6WJU - chains L and H; structure by X-ray diffraction, 3.10 A resolution.

Chain L:
Protein: 4A10 Fab Light Chain
From: Mus musculus
Notes: antibody fragment or engineered binder
Amino-acid sequence (219 residues; each row starts with the number of its first residue):
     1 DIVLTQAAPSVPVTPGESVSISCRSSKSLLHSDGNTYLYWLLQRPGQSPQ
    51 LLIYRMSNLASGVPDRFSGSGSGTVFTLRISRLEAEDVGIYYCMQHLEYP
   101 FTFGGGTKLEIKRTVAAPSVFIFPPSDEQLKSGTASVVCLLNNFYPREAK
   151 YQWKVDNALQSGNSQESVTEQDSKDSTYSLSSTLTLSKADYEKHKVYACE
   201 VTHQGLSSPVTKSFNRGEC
Unresolved in the structure: 219
Cystine bridges: Cys-23/Cys-93, Cys-139/Cys-199

Chain H:
Protein: 4A10 Fab Heavy Chain
From: Mus musculus
Notes: antibody fragment or engineered binder
Amino-acid sequence (233 residues; numbered 1 to 234; 1 number in that range is skipped by the numbering (no residue carries it; nothing is unmodelled there); the number before each row is that of its first residue):
     1 EVQLLQSGAELVRSGASVKLSCTASGFNIE
    32 DYYMHWMKQRPEQGLEWIGWIDPVNGDTEYAPKFQGKATMTADTSSNTAY
    82 LHLNSLTSEDTAVYYCNFYDGYLFAFWGQGTLVTVSAASTKGPSVFPLAP
   132 SSKSTSGGTAALGCLVKDYFPEPVTVSWNSGALTSGVHTFPAVLQSSGLY
   182 SLSSVVTVPSSSLGTQTYICNVNHKPSNTKVDKRVEPKSCDKTAGWSHPQ
   232 FEK
Unresolved in the structure: 1-2, 32-34, 76-77, 221-234
Cystine bridges: Cys-22/Cys-97, Cys-145/Cys-201

Chain L / chain H interface:
Pairs across the interface (64):
  Asp-1(L) / Pro-63(H)
  Tyr-39(L) / Tyr-100(H)  hydrophobic
  Leu-41(L) / Trp-108(H)  hydrophobic
  Gln-43(L) / Gln-40(H)  hydrogen bond
  Gln-43(L) / Tyr-96(H)  hydrogen bond
  Ser-48(L) / Tyr-96(H)
  Ser-48(L) / Gly-109(H)  hydrogen bond (side chain-backbone)
  Pro-49(L) / Leu-46(H)  hydrophobic
  Pro-49(L) / Trp-108(H)
  Leu-51(L) / Tyr-100(H)  hydrophobic
  Leu-51(L) / Ala-106(H)  hydrophobic
  Tyr-54(L) / Tyr-100(H)
  Tyr-54(L) / Tyr-103(H)
  Arg-55(L) / Tyr-100(H)  hydrogen bond
  Arg-55(L) / Gly-102(H)  hydrogen bond (side chain-backbone)
  Ala-60(L) / Leu-104(H)  hydrophobic
  Ser-61(L) / Leu-104(H)  hydrogen bond (backbone-backbone)
  Ser-61(L) / Phe-105(H)
  Tyr-92(L) / Gln-40(H)
  Tyr-92(L) / Gly-45(H)
  Tyr-99(L) / Trp-48(H)
  Tyr-99(L) / Trp-51(H)
  Tyr-99(L) / Glu-60(H)
  Phe-101(L) / His-36(H)
  Phe-101(L) / Trp-48(H)
  Phe-103(L) / Met-38(H)  hydrophobic
  Phe-103(L) / Leu-46(H)
  Phe-103(L) / Glu-47(H)
  Phe-103(L) / Trp-48(H)
  Phe-121(L) / Thr-136(H)
  Phe-121(L) / Ala-142(H)  hydrophobic
  Phe-123(L) / Leu-129(H)
  Phe-123(L) / Ala-130(H)
  Phe-123(L) / Ala-142(H)
  Ser-126(L) / Phe-127(H)
  Ser-126(L) / Pro-128(H)
  Glu-128(L) / Phe-127(H)
  Glu-128(L) / Lys-214(H)  salt bridge
  Gln-129(L) / Phe-127(H)
  Gln-129(L) / Lys-148(H)
  Ser-136(L) / Leu-146(H)
  Ser-136(L) / Lys-148(H)  hydrogen bond
  Val-138(L) / Leu-129(H)  hydrophobic
  Leu-140(L) / Ala-142(H)  hydrophobic
  Leu-140(L) / Phe-171(H)  hydrophobic
  Leu-140(L) / Val-186(H)  hydrophobic
  Asn-142(L) / His-169(H)  hydrogen bond
  Asn-142(L) / Thr-188(H)
  Asn-143(L) / His-169(H)  hydrogen bond
  Gln-165(L) / Leu-175(H)  hydrogen bond (side chain-backbone)
  Gln-165(L) / Gln-176(H)
  Glu-166(L) / Val-174(H)
  Ser-167(L) / Phe-171(H)
  Ser-167(L) / Pro-172(H)  hydrogen bond (side chain-backbone)
  Ser-167(L) / Val-174(H)
  Val-168(L) / Pro-172(H)
  Thr-169(L) / Phe-171(H)
  Ser-179(L) / His-169(H)  hydrogen bond
  Ser-179(L) / Phe-171(H)
  Leu-180(L) / Phe-171(H)
  Ser-181(L) / Phe-171(H)
  Thr-185(L) / Lys-148(H)
  Glu-218(L) / Lys-134(H)
  Glu-218(L) / Lys-219(H)
Interface residues without a listed pair, chain L (45 interface residues in all): Gln-47, Leu-59, Met-94, His-96, Pro-100, Pro-124, Pro-125, Asp-127, Thr-183, Ser-213
Interface residues without a listed pair, chain H (47 interface residues in all): Gln-44, Gln-110, Val-126, Ser-135, Ser-137, Thr-140, Ala-141, Leu-143, Ser-184

Overview:
45 residues of chain L and 47 residues of chain H are in contact; the contacts include 12 hydrogen bonds and 1
salt bridge. Polar pairs include Glu-128(L)/Lys-214(H), Gln-43(L)/Gln-40(H) and Gln-43(L)/Tyr-96(H).
Here chain L is 4A10 Fab Light Chain and chain H is 4A10 Fab Heavy Chain, both from Mus musculus. Entry 6WJU
(Fab Fragment of Anti-human LAG3 antibody (4A10)) was determined by X-ray diffraction.
